Entry 5YC0 (X-ray diffraction, 2.00 A resolution); this record covers chains A and C of the 6 polymer chains in the assembly.

[Chain A (and C)]
Protein: Envelope glycoprotein
Notes: chain C of this document is another copy of the same molecule, construct and numbering; everything in this record applies to it too
UniProt: Q1HMR5 (Q1HMR5_9HIV1); residues 27-70 here = UniProt positions 27-70
Sequence (44 residues; each row starts with the number of its first residue):
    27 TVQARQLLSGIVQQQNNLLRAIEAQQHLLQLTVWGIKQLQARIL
Not modelled in the structure: 69-70 (chain C: 70)

[Interface between chain A and chain C]
Pairs across the interface - 22 pairs, chain A then chain C:
  Leu34(A) with Leu34(C), hydrophobic
  Ile37(A) with Leu34(C), hydrophobic; Ile37(C), hydrophobic; Val38(C), hydrophobic; Gln41(C)
  Gln40(A) with Gln41(C)
  Gln41(A) with Gln41(C)
  Leu44(A) with Leu45(C), hydrophobic
  Ile48(A) with Ile48(C), hydrophobic
  Gln51(A) with Ile48(C), hydrogen bond (side chain-backbone); Gln51(C); Gln52(C), hydrogen bond; Leu55(C)
  Leu54(A) with Leu55(C), hydrophobic; Val59(C), hydrophobic
  Thr58(A) with Val59(C); Ile62(C)
  Ile62(A) with Ile62(C), hydrophobic
  Leu65(A) with Leu65(C), hydrophobic; Gln66(C); Ile69(C), hydrophobic
  Arg68(A) with Ile69(C)
Interface residues without a listed pair, chain A (16 interface residues in all): Leu33, Ala47, Leu55, Gly61
Interface residues without a listed pair, chain C (16 interface residues in all): Leu44, Thr58

[Summary]
Chain A and chain C each contribute 16 residues to their interface; the contacts include 2 hydrogen bonds.
Among the polar pairs are Gln51(A)-Ile48(C) and Gln51(A)-Gln52(C).
Both chains are Envelope glycoprotein. Entry 5YC0 (Crystal structure of LP-46/N44) was determined by X-ray
diffraction.
